5B5M - chains L and M of the 36 polymer chains in the assembly; structure by X-ray diffraction, 3.30 A resolution.

== Chain L ==
Molecule: Photosynthetic reaction center L subunit
From: Thermochromatium tepidum
UniProtKB: D2Z0P3 (D2Z0P3_THETI); residue numbers follow UniProt; this construct covers 1-281
Chain sequence (281 residues; each row starts with the number of its first residue):
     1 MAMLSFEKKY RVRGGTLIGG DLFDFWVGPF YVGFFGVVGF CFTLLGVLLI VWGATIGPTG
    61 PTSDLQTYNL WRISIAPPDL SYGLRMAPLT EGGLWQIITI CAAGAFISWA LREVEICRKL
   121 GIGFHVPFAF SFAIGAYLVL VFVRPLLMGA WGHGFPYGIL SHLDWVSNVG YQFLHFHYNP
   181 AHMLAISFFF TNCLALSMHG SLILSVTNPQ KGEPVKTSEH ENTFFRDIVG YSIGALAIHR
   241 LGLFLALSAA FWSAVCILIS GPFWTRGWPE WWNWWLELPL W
Not modelled in the structure: 1
Metal / ion sites: Sr2+ site 1: P61, Q66 (shared with 1 residue of chain A); Fe ion: H199, H239 (shared with H219(M), E234(M), H266(M) of chain M); Sr2+ site 2: T265 (shared with 1 residue of chain C)
Ligand contacts:
  - bacteriochlorophyll a (BCL), molecule 1: V47, Y137, L140, F155, I159, L160, H162, L163, V166
  - bacteriochlorophyll a (BCL), molecule 2: F106, F130, A133, I134, A136, Y137, L140, W165, V166, S167, V169, G170, F176, H177, H182, A185, I186, F189, F190, S253, A254, C256, I257
  - bacteriochlorophyll a (BCL), molecule 3: V166, H177, F190
  - bacteriochlorophyll a (BCL), molecule 4: H177, H182, M183, I186, S187, F190, T191, L194
  - bacteriopheophytin a (BPH), molecule 1: F42, T43, G46, V47, I98, C101, A102, A105, F106, W109, E113, V126, A129, F130, F132, A133, Y137, F155, Y157, G158, I159, H162, A246, L247, A250
  - bacteriopheophytin a (BPH), molecule 2: F190, C193, L194, S197, M198, I228, V229
  - menaquinone 8 (MQ8): F30, F40, L44, W109
  - Ubiquinone-8 (UQ8): F132, F188, T191, M198, H199, L202, I203, E221, N222, F225, Y231, S232, I233, G234, A235, I238, R240, L241, F244, L247, S248, F251, W252

== Chain M ==
Molecule: Photosynthetic reaction center M subunit
From: Thermochromatium tepidum
UniProtKB: A8ASG6 (A8ASG6_THETI); numbering as in UniProt (aligned over 1-319)
Chain sequence (319 residues; numbered 1 to 319; the number before each row is that of its first residue):
     1 MPEYQNIFTA VQVRAPAYPG VPLPKGNLPR IGRPIFSYWL GKIGDAQIGP IYLGLTGTLS
    61 IFFGLVAISI IGFNMLASVH WDVFQFLKHF FWLGLEPPPP QYGLRIPPLS EGGWWLMAGL
   121 FLTLSILLWW VRTYKRAEAL GMSQHLSWAF AAAIFFYLVL GFIRPVMMGS WAKAVPFGIF
   181 PHLDWTAAFS IRYGNLYYNP FHMLSIAFLY GSALLFAMHG ATILSVSRFG GDREIDQITH
   241 RGTAAERAAL FWRWTMGFNV TMESIHRWAW WCAVLTVITA GIGILLSGTV VDNWYLWAVK
   301 HGMAPAYPEV VTAVNPYET
Not modelled in the structure: 1
Metal / ion sites: Fe ion: H219, E234, H266 (shared with H199(L), H239(L) of chain L)
Ligand contacts:
  - bacteriochlorophyll a (BCL), molecule 1: I68, L122, I126, A153, F156, Y157, L160, F177, W185, T186, A187, F189, S190, L196, Y197, H202, S205, I206, L209, Y210, T276, A280, G283, I284
  - bacteriochlorophyll a (BCL), molecule 2: L122, F156, Y157, L160, V175, I179, H182, L183, T186
  - bacteriochlorophyll a (BCL), molecule 3: T186, Y197, Y210
  - bacteriochlorophyll a (BCL), molecule 4: Y197, M203, I206, A207, Y210, G211, L214
  - bacteriopheophytin a (BPH), molecule 1: S60, I61, F62, G64, L65, S125, I126, W129, T133, L146, A149, F150, A153, A273, V274, V277
  - bacteriopheophytin a (BPH), molecule 2: Y210, A213, L214, A217, M218, W252
  - spirilloxanthin (CRT): I68, I71, G72, F73, M75, F86, F90, W115, L116, G119, L120, T123, Y157, L160, G161, F162, W171, V175, P176, F177, G178, H182
  - menaquinone 8 (MQ8): L214, L215, M218, H219, T222, A245, A248, A249, W252, M256, F258, N259, V260, T261, M262, I265, W268
  - phosphatidylglycerol (PGW; (1R)-2-{[(S)-{[(2S)-2,3-dihydroxypropyl]oxy}(hydroxy)phosphoryl]oxy}-1-[(hexadecanoyloxy)methyl]ethyl (9Z)-octadec-9-enoate): I31, G32, R33, I35, I48

== Chain L / chain M interface ==
Contacting residue pairs (208; chain L residue first):
  L4(L) - L250(M)  hydrophobic
  L4(L) - R253(M)
  L4(L) - N259(M)
  F6(L) - R241(M)
  F6(L) - E246(M)
  E7(L) - L250(M)
  E7(L) - R253(M)  salt bridge
  E7(L) - W254(M)  hydrogen bond
  K9(L) - E246(M)  salt bridge
  Y10(L) - T243(M)  hydrogen bond
  Y10(L) - E246(M)  hydrogen bond
  Y10(L) - R247(M)
  Y10(L) - L250(M)  hydrophobic
  R11(L) - W254(M)
  W26(L) - W254(M)
  P29(L) - R253(M)
  P29(L) - W254(M)
  P29(L) - G257(M)
  F30(L) - W254(M)
  F30(L) - T255(M)
  F30(L) - M256(M)
  F30(L) - G257(M)
  Y31(L) - W254(M)  hydrogen bond (backbone-backbone)
  L65(L) - P308(M)  hydrophobic
  W71(L) - M303(M)
  R72(L) - G302(M)
  R72(L) - M303(M)
  R72(L) - A304(M)
  R72(L) - P305(M)
  R72(L) - A306(M)
  W109(L) - T255(M)
  R112(L) - W254(M)  hydrogen bond (side chain-backbone)
  R112(L) - T255(M)  hydrogen bond (side chain-backbone)
  E113(L) - F251(M)
  E113(L) - T255(M)
  I116(L) - F251(M)  hydrophobic
  I116(L) - W254(M)  hydrophobic
  I116(L) - T255(M)
  C117(L) - F251(M)  hydrophobic
  K119(L) - W254(M)
  L120(L) - R247(M)  hydrogen bond (backbone-side chain)
  L120(L) - L250(M)  hydrophobic
  L120(L) - W254(M)  hydrophobic
  G121(L) - R228(M)  hydrogen bond (backbone-side chain)
  G121(L) - F229(M)
  G121(L) - R247(M)
  I122(L) - S225(M)
  I122(L) - V226(M)  hydrophobic
  I122(L) - R228(M)  hydrogen bond (backbone-side chain)
  I122(L) - R247(M)
  I122(L) - F251(M)  hydrophobic
  G123(L) - S225(M)  hydrogen bond (backbone-backbone)
  G123(L) - R228(M)
  H125(L) - Q5(M)  hydrogen bond (side chain-backbone)
  H125(L) - A221(M)
  H125(L) - L224(M)
  V126(L) - M218(M)
  V126(L) - A221(M)
  V126(L) - T222(M)
  V126(L) - F251(M)  hydrophobic
  V126(L) - W252(M)  hydrophobic
  L160(L) - M203(M)  hydrophobic
  L160(L) - M303(M)
  S161(L) - Y307(M)
  L163(L) - Y197(M)  hydrophobic
  D164(L) - Y198(M)  hydrogen bond
  D164(L) - P305(M)
  D164(L) - Y307(M)  hydrogen bond
  V166(L) - Y197(M)
  S167(L) - N195(M)
  S167(L) - Y197(M)
  Y171(L) - I191(M)
  H175(L) - D184(M)  salt bridge
  H175(L) - A187(M)
  H177(L) - L183(M)  hydrogen bond (side chain-backbone)
  H177(L) - T186(M)
  H177(L) - A187(M)
  Y178(L) - F180(M)
  Y178(L) - D184(M)  hydrogen bond
  M183(L) - F180(M)  hydrophobic
  M183(L) - L183(M)  hydrophobic
  F189(L) - L209(M)  hydrophobic
  F189(L) - Y210(M)  hydrophobic
  F190(L) - L209(M)  hydrophobic
  N192(L) - S212(M)  hydrogen bond (side chain-backbone)
  N192(L) - A213(M)
  N192(L) - F216(M)
  C193(L) - L209(M)  hydrophobic
  C193(L) - S212(M)  hydrogen bond
  C193(L) - A273(M)
  A195(L) - F216(M)
  L196(L) - S212(M)
  L196(L) - F216(M)  hydrophobic
  L196(L) - A269(M)  hydrophobic
  S197(L) - A149(M)
  S197(L) - A273(M)
  M198(L) - L146(M)  hydrophobic
  H199(L) - E234(M)  salt bridge
  H199(L) - H266(M)  hydrogen bond
  G200(L) - H266(M)
  G200(L) - W270(M)
  S201(L) - H145(M)  hydrogen bond (side chain-backbone)
  S201(L) - L146(M)  hydrogen bond (side chain-backbone)
  S201(L) - W270(M)  hydrogen bond
  L202(L) - M142(M)  hydrophobic
  I203(L) - E234(M)
  I203(L) - I238(M)  hydrophobic
  I203(L) - H266(M)
  L204(L) - H145(M)  hydrogen bond (backbone-side chain)
  L204(L) - E263(M)
  L204(L) - H266(M)
  L204(L) - R267(M)
  L204(L) - W270(M)  hydrophobic
  S205(L) - M142(M)
  S205(L) - S143(M)  hydrogen bond (backbone-backbone)
  S205(L) - H145(M)
  V206(L) - M142(M)  hydrophobic
  V206(L) - I235(M)  hydrophobic
  T207(L) - I235(M)
  T207(L) - I238(M)
  N208(L) - S143(M)  hydrogen bond (backbone-side chain)
  N208(L) - E263(M)  hydrogen bond
  N208(L) - R267(M)
  P209(L) - G141(M)
  P209(L) - S143(M)
  Q210(L) - E138(M)
  Q210(L) - G141(M)  hydrogen bond (backbone-backbone)
  Q210(L) - M142(M)
  Q210(L) - S143(M)
  V215(L) - I235(M)  hydrophobic
  V215(L) - T239(M)
  K216(L) - L140(M)  hydrogen bond (side chain-backbone)
  K216(L) - G141(M)
  K216(L) - I235(M)
  E219(L) - Y18(M)
  E219(L) - V21(M)
  H220(L) - V21(M)
  H220(L) - L140(M)
  T223(L) - Y18(M)
  T223(L) - G20(M)
  T223(L) - V21(M)  hydrogen bond (side chain-backbone)
  T223(L) - R30(M)
  F224(L) - R136(M)
  F224(L) - A137(M)  hydrophobic
  F224(L) - L140(M)  hydrophobic
  F224(L) - M142(M)  hydrophobic
  F224(L) - L146(M)  hydrophobic
  F225(L) - L146(M)  hydrophobic
  R226(L) - Y18(M)
  R226(L) - D45(M)  salt bridge
  R226(L) - Q47(M)
  R226(L) - G49(M)
  R226(L) - P50(M)
  R226(L) - I51(M)
  D227(L) - L23(M)
  D227(L) - R30(M)  salt bridge
  D227(L) - I51(M)
  D227(L) - Y52(M)  hydrogen bond (backbone-backbone)
  D227(L) - R132(M)  hydrogen bond (backbone-side chain)
  D227(L) - R136(M)
  I228(L) - I51(M)
  I228(L) - W129(M)
  I228(L) - R132(M)  hydrogen bond (backbone-side chain)
  I228(L) - T133(M)
  I228(L) - L146(M)  hydrophobic
  V229(L) - I51(M)
  G230(L) - G49(M)  hydrogen bond (backbone-backbone)
  G230(L) - I51(M)
  Y231(L) - D45(M)  hydrogen bond (side chain-backbone)
  Y231(L) - Q47(M)
  S232(L) - D45(M)
  I233(L) - G44(M)
  I233(L) - D45(M)  hydrogen bond (backbone-backbone)
  G234(L) - D45(M)
  A235(L) - D232(M)
  L236(L) - N6(M)
  L236(L) - D232(M)
  A237(L) - I43(M)
  A237(L) - G44(M)
  I238(L) - F216(M)
  H239(L) - H219(M)  hydrogen bond
  H239(L) - G220(M)
  H239(L) - I223(M)
  H239(L) - L224(M)
  H239(L) - E234(M)  salt bridge
  R240(L) - Y4(M)  hydrogen bond
  R240(L) - N6(M)  hydrogen bond (side chain-backbone)
  R240(L) - I7(M)  hydrogen bond (side chain-backbone)
  R240(L) - F8(M)
  R240(L) - T9(M)
  R240(L) - I43(M)  hydrogen bond (side chain-backbone)
  R240(L) - L224(M)
  G242(L) - F216(M)
  L243(L) - A217(M)
  A246(L) - A213(M)
  A246(L) - A217(M)  hydrophobic
  W272(L) - F91(M)  hydrophobic
  W272(L) - W92(M)  hydrophobic
  W272(L) - F180(M)
  W275(L) - L87(M)
  W275(L) - K88(M)  hydrogen bond (side chain-backbone)
  W275(L) - W92(M)
  L276(L) - K88(M)
  L276(L) - H89(M)
  L276(L) - W92(M)  hydrophobic
  W281(L) - F84(M)
  W281(L) - Q85(M)
  W281(L) - K88(M)  hydrogen bond (backbone-side chain)
Interface residues without a listed pair, chain L (94 interface residues in all): A2, S5, P58, T59, P127, A129, E213, T217, N222
Interface residues without a listed pair, chain M (102 interface residues in all): L40, K42, I48, S227, T276

== Summary ==
94 residues of chain L face 102 of chain M across their interface, with 41 hydrogen bonds and 7 salt bridges.
Polar contacts include E7(L)-R253(M), K9(L)-E246(M) and H175(L)-D184(M). Bacteriochlorophyll a,
bacteriopheophytin a and menaquinone 8 are bound between chain L and chain M.
Chain L is Photosynthetic reaction center L subunit and chain M is Photosynthetic reaction center M subunit,
both from Thermochromatium tepidum; the structure, Crystal structure of the Sr-substituted LH1-RC complex from
Tch. tepidum, was determined by X-ray diffraction (same publication as 5B5N).
